3NWL - chains A and C of the 4 polymer chains in the assembly; structure by X-ray diffraction, 2.69 A resolution.

# Chain A (and C)
Name: Catalase
Source organism: Bos taurus
Notes: EC 1.11.1.6; chain C of this document is another copy of the same molecule, construct and numbering; everything in this record applies to it too
UniProtKB: P00432 (CATA_BOVIN); residues 0-526 here correspond to UniProt positions 1-527 (UniProt number = residue number + 1)
Chain sequence (527 residues; row label = number of the first residue in the row; numbering starts at 0):
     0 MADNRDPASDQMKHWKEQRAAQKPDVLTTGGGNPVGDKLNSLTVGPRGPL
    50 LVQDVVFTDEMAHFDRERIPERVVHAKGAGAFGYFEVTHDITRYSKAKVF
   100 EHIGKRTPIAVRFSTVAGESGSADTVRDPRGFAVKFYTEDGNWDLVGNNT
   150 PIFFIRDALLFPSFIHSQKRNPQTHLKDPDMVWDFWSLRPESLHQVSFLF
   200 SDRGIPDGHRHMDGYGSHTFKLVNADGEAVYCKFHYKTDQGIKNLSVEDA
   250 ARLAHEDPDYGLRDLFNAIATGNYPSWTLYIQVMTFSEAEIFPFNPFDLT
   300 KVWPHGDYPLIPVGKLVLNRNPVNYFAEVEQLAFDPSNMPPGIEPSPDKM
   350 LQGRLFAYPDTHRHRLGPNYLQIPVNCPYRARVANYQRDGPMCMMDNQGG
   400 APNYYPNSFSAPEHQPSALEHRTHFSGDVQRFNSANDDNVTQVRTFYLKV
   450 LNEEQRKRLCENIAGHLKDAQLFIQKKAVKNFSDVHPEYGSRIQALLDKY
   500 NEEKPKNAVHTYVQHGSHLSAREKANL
Unresolved in the structure: 0-2, 502-526
Sequence notes: conflict D212 (Asn213 in P00432), D225 (Asn226 in P00432)
Metal / ion sites: heme Fe near Y357 (its only coordinating residue here)
Small-molecule neighbours:
  - heme (HEM): R71, V72, V73, H74, R111, S113, G130, F131, A132, V145, G146, N147, F152, A157, F160, G215, S216, H217, L298, L331, F333, M349, R353, A356, Y357, T360, H361, R364
  - NADPH (NDP; NADPH dihydro-nicotinamide-adenine-dinucleotide phosphate): P150, H193, F197, S200, R202, D212, Y214, H234, K236, I241, Q281, V301, W302, P303, H304, Q441, T444, F445, V449, L450

# Interface between chain A and chain C
Contacting residue pairs (201):
  Q10(A) - G399(C)  hydrogen bond (side chain-backbone)
  M11(A) - P401(C)  hydrophobic
  M11(A) - Y403(C)
  M11(A) - F408(C)  hydrophobic
  K12(A) - F408(C)
  W14(A) - G399(C)
  W14(A) - A400(C)  hydrophobic
  W14(A) - P401(C)
  W14(A) - F408(C)
  W14(A) - S409(C)
  K15(A) - S407(C)  hydrogen bond (side chain-backbone)
  K15(A) - F408(C)
  K15(A) - S409(C)
  P23(A) - S409(C)
  P23(A) - A410(C)
  D24(A) - R381(C)  salt bridge
  D24(A) - A383(C)
  D24(A) - P411(C)
  D24(A) - E412(C)  hydrogen bond (backbone-backbone)
  V25(A) - A383(C)
  V25(A) - E412(C)
  V25(A) - Q414(C)
  L26(A) - A383(C)
  L26(A) - N384(C)
  L26(A) - P411(C)  hydrophobic
  L26(A) - E412(C)  hydrogen bond (backbone-backbone)
  T27(A) - R381(C)
  T27(A) - V382(C)
  T27(A) - A383(C)  hydrogen bond (backbone-backbone)
  T27(A) - N384(C)  hydrogen bond (backbone-side chain)
  T28(A) - V382(C)
  T28(A) - N384(C)
  G29(A) - L370(C)
  G29(A) - P377(C)
  G29(A) - V382(C)
  G29(A) - N384(C)
  G30(A) - G140(C)
  G30(A) - N141(C)  hydrogen bond (backbone-backbone)
  G30(A) - N337(C)
  G30(A) - L370(C)
  G30(A) - P377(C)
  G31(A) - D139(C)
  G31(A) - G140(C)  hydrogen bond (backbone-backbone)
  G31(A) - P377(C)
  G31(A) - A380(C)
  N32(A) - D139(C)  hydrogen bond (side chain-backbone)
  N32(A) - G140(C)
  N32(A) - N141(C)  hydrogen bond (side chain-backbone)
  N32(A) - N337(C)
  N32(A) - M338(C)
  N32(A) - P339(C)
  P33(A) - D139(C)
  P33(A) - P340(C)
  P33(A) - Q414(C)
  P33(A) - A417(C)
  V34(A) - H413(C)
  V34(A) - Q414(C)  hydrogen bond (backbone-backbone)
  G35(A) - H413(C)
  G35(A) - Q414(C)
  G35(A) - P415(C)
  G35(A) - A417(C)
  G35(A) - L418(C)
  K37(A) - Y385(C)
  L38(A) - Y404(C)  hydrophobic
  L38(A) - P405(C)
  Q52(A) - Q351(C)  hydrogen bond
  Q52(A) - L354(C)
  V54(A) - S336(C)
  D58(A) - Q386(C)  hydrogen bond
  E59(A) - Q386(C)
  A61(A) - R362(C)
  H62(A) - N368(C)  hydrogen bond
  H62(A) - Q386(C)
  H62(A) - R387(C)  hydrogen bond (side chain-backbone)
  H62(A) - D388(C)
  R65(A) - R362(C)
  R65(A) - P367(C)
  R65(A) - G389(C)
  R65(A) - P390(C)
  E66(A) - R387(C)
  E66(A) - D388(C)
  E66(A) - G389(C)  hydrogen bond (backbone-backbone)
  I68(A) - G389(C)
  I68(A) - P390(C)
  D139(A) - G31(C)
  D139(A) - N32(C)  hydrogen bond (backbone-side chain)
  D139(A) - P33(C)
  G140(A) - G30(C)
  G140(A) - G31(C)  hydrogen bond (backbone-backbone)
  G140(A) - N32(C)
  N141(A) - G30(C)  hydrogen bond (backbone-backbone)
  N141(A) - N32(C)  hydrogen bond (backbone-side chain)
  V322(A) - G398(C)
  V322(A) - G399(C)  hydrogen bond (backbone-backbone)
  N323(A) - D395(C)
  N323(A) - N396(C)  hydrogen bond
  N323(A) - G398(C)  hydrogen bond (side chain-backbone)
  F325(A) - D388(C)
  F325(A) - G389(C)
  F325(A) - C392(C)  hydrophobic
  F325(A) - N396(C)
  A326(A) - N396(C)
  Q330(A) - G389(C)
  Q330(A) - M391(C)
  Q330(A) - C392(C)  hydrogen bond (side chain-backbone)
  S336(A) - V54(C)
  N337(A) - G30(C)
  N337(A) - N32(C)
  M338(A) - N32(C)  hydrogen bond (backbone-side chain)
  P339(A) - N32(C)
  P340(A) - P33(C)
  P344(A) - Q52(C)
  Q351(A) - V51(C)
  Q351(A) - Q52(C)  hydrogen bond
  L354(A) - Q52(C)
  R362(A) - A61(C)
  R362(A) - R65(C)
  L365(A) - M391(C)
  P367(A) - R65(C)
  N368(A) - H62(C)  hydrogen bond
  N368(A) - M391(C)
  L370(A) - G29(C)
  I372(A) - M391(C)  hydrophobic
  I372(A) - C392(C)
  I372(A) - M393(C)  hydrophobic
  P373(A) - M393(C)
  P377(A) - G29(C)
  P377(A) - G30(C)
  P377(A) - G31(C)
  R381(A) - D24(C)  salt bridge
  R381(A) - T27(C)
  V382(A) - T27(C)
  A383(A) - D24(C)
  A383(A) - V25(C)
  A383(A) - L26(C)
  A383(A) - T27(C)  hydrogen bond (backbone-backbone)
  N384(A) - L26(C)
  N384(A) - T27(C)  hydrogen bond (side chain-backbone)
  Q386(A) - D58(C)  hydrogen bond
  Q386(A) - E59(C)
  Q386(A) - H62(C)
  R387(A) - H62(C)
  R387(A) - E66(C)
  D388(A) - H62(C)  hydrogen bond (backbone-side chain)
  D388(A) - E66(C)
  D388(A) - F325(C)
  G389(A) - R65(C)
  G389(A) - E66(C)  hydrogen bond (backbone-backbone)
  G389(A) - I68(C)
  G389(A) - F325(C)
  G389(A) - Q330(C)
  P390(A) - R65(C)
  P390(A) - I68(C)
  M391(A) - Q330(C)
  M391(A) - L365(C)
  M391(A) - N368(C)
  M391(A) - I372(C)  hydrophobic
  M391(A) - M391(C)  hydrophobic
  C392(A) - F325(C)  hydrophobic
  C392(A) - Q330(C)  hydrogen bond (backbone-side chain)
  C392(A) - I372(C)
  M393(A) - P373(C)
  M393(A) - M393(C)  hydrophobic
  D395(A) - N323(C)
  N396(A) - N323(C)  hydrogen bond
  N396(A) - F325(C)
  N396(A) - A326(C)
  G398(A) - V322(C)
  G398(A) - N323(C)  hydrogen bond (backbone-side chain)
  G399(A) - Q10(C)  hydrogen bond (backbone-side chain)
  G399(A) - W14(C)
  G399(A) - V322(C)  hydrogen bond (backbone-backbone)
  A400(A) - W14(C)  hydrophobic
  P401(A) - M11(C)  hydrophobic
  P401(A) - W14(C)
  Y403(A) - M11(C)  hydrophobic
  Y404(A) - L38(C)  hydrophobic
  S407(A) - K15(C)  hydrogen bond (backbone-side chain)
  F408(A) - M11(C)
  F408(A) - K12(C)
  F408(A) - W14(C)
  F408(A) - K15(C)
  S409(A) - W14(C)
  S409(A) - K15(C)  hydrogen bond
  S409(A) - P23(C)
  A410(A) - P23(C)
  P411(A) - D24(C)
  E412(A) - P23(C)
  E412(A) - D24(C)  hydrogen bond (backbone-backbone)
  E412(A) - V25(C)
  E412(A) - L26(C)  hydrogen bond (backbone-backbone)
  H413(A) - V34(C)
  H413(A) - G35(C)  hydrogen bond (side chain-backbone)
  Q414(A) - V25(C)
  Q414(A) - P33(C)
  Q414(A) - V34(C)  hydrogen bond (backbone-backbone)
  Q414(A) - G35(C)
  P415(A) - G35(C)
  A417(A) - P33(C)
  A417(A) - G35(C)
  L418(A) - G35(C)
Interface residues without a listed pair, chain A (97 interface residues in all): D36, L41, V51, T57, R67, F355, Y369, Q371, A380, Y385, M394, P405, E419
Interface residues without a listed pair, chain C (99 interface residues in all): T28, D36, K37, L41, T57, R67, P344, S345, F355, G366, Y369, Q371, M394, E419

# In short
Chain A and chain C form an interface of 97 and 99 residues respectively; the contacts include 43 hydrogen
bonds and 2 salt bridges. Polar pairs include D24(A)-R381(C), Q10(A)-G399(C) and K15(A)-S407(C). Bound to
chain A: heme and NADPH.
Both chains are Catalase (Bos taurus). Entry 3NWL (The crystal structure of the P212121 form of bovine liver
catalase previously characterized by electron microscopy) was determined by X-ray diffraction, deposited
together with 3NWK.
